Entry 6AZ0 (electron microscopy, 3.40 A resolution); this record covers chains A and F of the 7 polymer chains in the assembly.

[Chain A (and F)]
Name: Mitochondrial inner membrane i-AAA protease supercomplex subunit YME1
Organism: Saccharomyces cerevisiae (strain RM11-1a)
Notes: chain F of this document is another copy of the same molecule, construct and numbering; everything in this record applies to it too
UniProt: B3LL85 (B3LL85_YEAS1); numbering as in UniProt (aligned over 279-717)
Sequence (439 residues; numbered 279 to 717; the number before each row is that of its first residue):
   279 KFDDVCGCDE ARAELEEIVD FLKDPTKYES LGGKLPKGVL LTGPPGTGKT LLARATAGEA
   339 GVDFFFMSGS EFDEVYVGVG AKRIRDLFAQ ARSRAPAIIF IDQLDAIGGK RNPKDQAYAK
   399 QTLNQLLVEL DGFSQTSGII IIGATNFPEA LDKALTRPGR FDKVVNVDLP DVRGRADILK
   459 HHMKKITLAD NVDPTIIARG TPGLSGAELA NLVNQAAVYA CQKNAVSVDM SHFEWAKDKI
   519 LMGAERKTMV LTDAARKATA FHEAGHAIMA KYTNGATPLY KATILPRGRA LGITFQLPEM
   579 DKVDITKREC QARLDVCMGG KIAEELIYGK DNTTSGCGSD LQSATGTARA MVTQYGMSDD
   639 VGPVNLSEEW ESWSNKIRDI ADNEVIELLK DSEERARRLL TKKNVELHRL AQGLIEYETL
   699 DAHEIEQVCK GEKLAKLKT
Differences from the reference sequence: conflict Gln381 (Glu in B3LL85), Glu647 (Asn in B3LL85), Ala713 (Asp in B3LL85)
Ion coordination: Zn2+: His540, His544, Asp618
Ligand contacts: ATP (adenosine-5'-triphosphate): Asp282, Val283, Cys284, Pro322, Pro323, Gly324, Thr325, Gly326, Lys327, Thr328, Leu329, Gln381, Asn424, Ile456, His460, Gly484, Ala485
From the paper describing this entry:
  - binding site for poly(UNK): Tyr354, Val355, Tyr396
  - mutagenesis - Y354A: abolished catalytic activity
  - mutagenesis - Y396A: decreased catalytic activity
  - mutagenesis - Y354A: decreased catalytic activity (ATP hydrolysis)
  - mutagenesis - Y396A: unchanged catalytic activity (ATP hydrolysis)
  - binding site for ATP: Cys284, Gly324, Gly326, Leu329, Arg435, Arg438, His460, Ala485
  - Mg2+ coordination: Thr328
  - catalytic residues: Asp380
  - conformationally variable residues (helix shift, loop rearrangement): Thr328, Tyr354, Tyr396, Asp409 to Phe411, Gly521
  - mutagenesis - G521L: abolished catalytic activity on T10-I27CD
  - Zn2+ coordination: His540, His544, Asp618

[Chain A / chain F interface]
Pairs across the interface - 60 pairs, chain A then chain F:
  Asp287(A) - Thr526(F)
  Glu288(A) - Thr526(F)  hydrogen bond
  Lys305(A) - Cys499(F)
  Tyr306(A) - Cys499(F)
  Tyr306(A) - Gln500(F)
  Glu307(A) - Cys499(F)
  Ser308(A) - Cys499(F)  hydrogen bond
  Leu309(A) - Ile464(F)
  Leu309(A) - Thr465(F)  hydrogen bond (backbone-backbone)
  Leu309(A) - Ala495(F)
  Leu309(A) - Ala498(F)
  Leu309(A) - Cys499(F)
  Leu309(A) - Val504(F)
  Leu309(A) - Val506(F)  hydrophobic
  Gly311(A) - Asn492(F)
  Gly311(A) - Ala495(F)
  Lys312(A) - Asn492(F)  hydrogen bond (backbone-side chain)
  Lys312(A) - Val496(F)
  Ala395(A) - Asp393(F)
  Tyr396(A) - Tyr396(F)  hydrogen bond
  Gln399(A) - Asp351(F)
  Gln399(A) - Glu352(F)  hydrogen bond (side chain-backbone)
  Asn402(A) - Ser348(F)
  Asn402(A) - Asp351(F)
  Val406(A) - Glu352(F)
  Pro436(A) - Asn489(F)
  Arg451(A) - Val528(F)
  Asp579(A) - Thr530(F)
  Asp582(A) - Thr612(F)
  Asp582(A) - Ser613(F)
  Ile583(A) - Ser613(F)
  Thr584(A) - Thr611(F)
  Lys585(A) - Asp609(F)  salt bridge
  Lys585(A) - Thr611(F)  hydrogen bond (backbone-backbone)
  Arg586(A) - Asp609(F)
  Arg586(A) - Asn610(F)  hydrogen bond
  Tyr633(A) - Ser613(F)
  Gly634(A) - Lys599(F)
  Gly634(A) - Leu619(F)
  Met635(A) - Thr612(F)
  Val639(A) - Ile664(F)
  Val639(A) - Lys668(F)
  Pro641(A) - Leu619(F)
  Pro641(A) - Leu667(F)
  Pro641(A) - Glu671(F)
  Val642(A) - Thr623(F)
  Val642(A) - Ile664(F)  hydrophobic
  Val642(A) - Leu667(F)  hydrophobic
  Asn643(A) - Gln620(F)
  Asn643(A) - Thr623(F)  hydrogen bond (backbone-side chain)
  Glu646(A) - Gln620(F)
  Glu647(A) - Arg627(F)  salt bridge
  Ser650(A) - Arg627(F)
  Ser650(A) - Trp648(F)  hydrogen bond (backbone-side chain)
  Trp651(A) - Asp660(F)
  Ser652(A) - Arg656(F)
  Ser652(A) - Asp657(F)  hydrogen bond
  Ser652(A) - Asp660(F)  hydrogen bond (backbone-side chain)
  Asn653(A) - Asn653(F)
  Lys654(A) - Asp657(F)
Also at the interface, not in a pair above, chain A (44 interface residues in all): Glu295, Gly310, Pro314, Arg389, Pro391, Gln632, Asp637, Gly640
Also at the interface, not in a pair above, chain F (48 interface residues in all): Lys388, Ala485, Gln493, Ser505, Glu523, Arg524, Lys525, Met596, Lys608, Gly616

[In short]
44 residues of chain A face 48 of chain F across their interface, with 12 hydrogen bonds and 2 salt bridges.
Among the polar pairs are Lys585(A)-Asp609(F), Glu647(A)-Arg627(F) and Glu288(A)-Thr526(F). Bound to chain A:
ATP. The paper reports the catalytic residue Asp380(A); Y354A of chain A abolishes catalytic activity; 3
substitutions were tested in all.
Chain A and chain F are both Mitochondrial inner membrane i-AAA protease supercomplex subunit YME1
(Saccharomyces cerevisiae (strain RM11-1a)); the structure, Mitochondrial ATPase Protease YME1, was determined
by electron microscopy.
